PDB entry 5GJ4 | X-ray diffraction, 1.84 A resolution | chains B and F of the 4 polymer chains in the assembly

[Chain B (and F)]
Protein: Serine protease NS3
Organism: Zika virus (strain Mr 766)
Notes: chain F of this document is another copy of the same molecule, construct and numbering; everything in this record applies to it too
UniProt: A0A142IX72 (A0A142IX72_ZIKV); residues 1-177 here correspond to UniProt positions 1497-1673 (UniProt number = residue number + 1496)
Chain sequence (177 residues; each row starts with the number of its first residue):
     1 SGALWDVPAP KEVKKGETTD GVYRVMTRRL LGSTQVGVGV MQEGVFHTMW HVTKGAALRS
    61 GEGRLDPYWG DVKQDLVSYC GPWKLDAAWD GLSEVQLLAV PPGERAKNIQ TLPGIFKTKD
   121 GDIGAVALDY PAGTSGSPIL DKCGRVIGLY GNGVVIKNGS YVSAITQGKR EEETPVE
Disordered / not traced: 1-18, 172-177 (chain F: 1-18, 171-177)
Reported in the primary citation:
  - catalytic residues: His51, Asp75, Ser135 (citing earlier work)

[Interface between chain B and chain F]
Residue-residue contacts - 23 pairs, chain B then chain F:
  Arg28(B) - Arg28(F)
  Arg28(B) - Arg29(F)  hydrogen bond (side chain-backbone)
  Arg28(B) - Gly32(F)  hydrogen bond (side chain-backbone)
  Arg29(B) - Arg28(F)  hydrogen bond (backbone-side chain)
  Leu30(B) - Arg59(F)  hydrogen bond (backbone-side chain)
  Leu31(B) - Arg28(F)
  Leu31(B) - Arg59(F)  hydrogen bond (backbone-side chain)
  Leu31(B) - Ser60(F)
  Leu31(B) - Gly61(F)
  Leu31(B) - Gly63(F)
  Gly32(B) - Arg28(F)  hydrogen bond (backbone-side chain)
  Arg59(B) - Arg29(F)  hydrogen bond (side chain-backbone)
  Arg59(B) - Leu30(F)  hydrogen bond (side chain-backbone)
  Arg59(B) - Gly32(F)
  Ser60(B) - Leu31(F)
  Gly61(B) - Leu31(F)  hydrogen bond (backbone-backbone)
  Gly63(B) - Leu31(F)
  Arg105(B) - Ala106(F)  hydrogen bond (side chain-backbone)
  Arg105(B) - Lys107(F)
  Arg105(B) - Asn108(F)  hydrogen bond
  Ala106(B) - Arg105(F)  hydrogen bond (backbone-side chain)
  Lys107(B) - Arg105(F)
  Asn108(B) - Arg105(F)  hydrogen bond
Interface residues without a listed pair, chain B (15 interface residues in all): Glu62, Leu98
Interface residues without a listed pair, chain F (15 interface residues in all): Glu62, Leu98

[In short]
Chain B and chain F each contribute 15 residues to their interface; the contacts include 13 hydrogen bonds.
Among the polar pairs are Arg28(B)-Arg29(F), Arg28(B)-Gly32(F) and Leu30(B)-Arg59(F). The paper reports
catalytic residues His51(B), Asp75(B) and Ser135(B).
Chain B and chain F are both Serine protease NS3 (Zika virus (strain Mr 766)); the structure, Structure of
NS2B-NS3 Protease from Zika Virus caught after self-cleavage, was determined by X-ray diffraction.
